6OJ3 - chains J and P of the 11 polymer chains in the assembly; structure by electron microscopy, 4.50 A resolution (low resolution: residue-level contacts below are approximate; hydrogen-bond / salt-bridge calls are withheld).

# Chain J
Name: Inner capsid protein VP2
From: Rotavirus A (strain RVA/Monkey/United States/RRV/1975/G3P5B[3])
Reference sequence: B3F2X3 (B3F2X3_ROTRH); numbering as in UniProt (aligned over 1-887)
Sequence (887 residues; numbered 1 to 887; the number before each row is that of its first residue):
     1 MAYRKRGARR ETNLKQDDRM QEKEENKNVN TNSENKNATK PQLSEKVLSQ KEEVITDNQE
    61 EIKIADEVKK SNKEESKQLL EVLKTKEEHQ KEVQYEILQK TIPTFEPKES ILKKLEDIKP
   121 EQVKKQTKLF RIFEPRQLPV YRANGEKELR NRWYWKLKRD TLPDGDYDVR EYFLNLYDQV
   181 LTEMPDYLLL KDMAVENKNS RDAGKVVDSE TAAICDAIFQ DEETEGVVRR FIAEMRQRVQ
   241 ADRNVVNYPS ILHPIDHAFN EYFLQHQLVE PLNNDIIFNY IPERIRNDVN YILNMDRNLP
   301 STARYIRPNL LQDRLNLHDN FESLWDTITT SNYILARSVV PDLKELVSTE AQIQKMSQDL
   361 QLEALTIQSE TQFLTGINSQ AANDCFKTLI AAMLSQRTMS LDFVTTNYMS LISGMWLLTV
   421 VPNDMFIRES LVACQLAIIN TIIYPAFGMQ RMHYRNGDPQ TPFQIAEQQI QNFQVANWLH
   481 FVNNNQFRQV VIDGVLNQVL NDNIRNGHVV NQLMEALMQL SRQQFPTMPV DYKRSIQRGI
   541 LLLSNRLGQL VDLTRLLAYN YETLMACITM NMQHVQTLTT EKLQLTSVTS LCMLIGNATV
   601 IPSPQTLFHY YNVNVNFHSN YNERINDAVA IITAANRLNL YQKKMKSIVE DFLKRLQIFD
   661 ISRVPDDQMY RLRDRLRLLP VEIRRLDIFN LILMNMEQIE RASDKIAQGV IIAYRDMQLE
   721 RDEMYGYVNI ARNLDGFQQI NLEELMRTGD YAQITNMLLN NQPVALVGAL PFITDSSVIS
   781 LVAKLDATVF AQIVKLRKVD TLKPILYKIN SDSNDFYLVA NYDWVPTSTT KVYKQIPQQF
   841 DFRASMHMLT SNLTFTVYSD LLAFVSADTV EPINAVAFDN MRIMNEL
Disordered / not traced: 1-71

# Chain P
Name: RNA-directed RNA polymerase
From: Rotavirus A (strain RVA/Monkey/United States/RRV/1975/G3P5B[3])
Notes: EC 2.7.7.48
Reference sequence: B3F2X2 (B3F2X2_ROTRH); residue numbers follow UniProt; this construct covers 1-1088
Sequence (1088 residues; row label = number of the first residue in the row):
     1 MGKYNLILSE YLSFIYNSQS AVQIPIYYSS NSELENRCIE FHSKCLENSK NGLSLKKLFV
    61 EYSDVIENAT LLSILSYSYD KYNAVERKLV KYAKGKPLEA DLTVNELDYE NNKITSELFP
   121 TAEEYTDLLM DPAILTSLSS NLNAVMFWLE KHENDVAEKL KIYKRRLDLF TIVASTVNKY
   181 GVPRHNAKYR YEYEVMKDKP YYLVTWANSS IEMLMSVFSH EDYLIARELI VLSYSNRSTL
   241 AKLVSSPMSI LVALVDINGT FITNEELELE FSNKYVRAIV PDQTFDELKQ MLDNMRKAGL
   301 TDIPKMIQDW LVDCSIEKFP LMAKIYSWSF HVGFRKQKML DAALDQLKTE YTEDVDDEMY
   361 REYTMLIRDE VVKMLEEPVK HDDHLLQDSE LAGLLSMSSA SNGESRQLKF GRKTIFSTKK
   421 NMHVMDDMAN GRYTPGIIPP VNVDKPIPLG RRDVPGRRTR IIFILPYEYF IAQHAVVEKM
   481 LIYAKHTREY AEFYSQSNQL LSYGDVTRFL SNNSMVLYTD VSQWDSSQHN TQPFRKGIIM
   541 GLDMLANMTN DARVIQTLNL YKQTQINLMD SYVQIPDGNV IKKIQYGAVA SGEKQTKAAN
   601 SIANLALIKT VLSRISNKYS FATKIIRVDG DDNYAVLQFN TEVTKQMVQD VSNDVRETYA
   661 RMNTKVKALV STVGIEIAKR YIAGGKIFFR AGINLLNNEK KGQSTQWDQA AVLYSNYIVN
   721 RLRGFETDRE FILTKIMQMT SVAITGSLRL FPSERVLTTN STFKVFDSED FIIEYGTTDD
   781 EVYIQRAFMS LSSQKSGIAD EIAASSTFKN YVSRLSEQLL FSKNNIVSRG IALTEKAKLN
   841 SYAPISLEKR RAQISALLTM LQKPVTFKSS KITINDILRD IKPFFTVNEA HLPIQYQKFM
   901 PTLPDNVQYI IQCIGSRTYQ IEDDGSKSAI SRLISKYSVY KPSIEELYKV ISLHENEIQL
   961 YLISLGIPKI DADTYVGSKI YSQDKYRILE SYVYNLLSIN YGCYQLFDFN SPDLEKLIRI
  1021 PFKGKIPAVT FILHLYAKLE VINHAIKNGS WISLFCNYPK SEMIKLWKKM WNITSLRSPY
  1081 TNANFFQD
Disordered / not traced: 1, 1088

# Interface between chain J and chain P
Pairs across the interface (66):
  Lys73(J) - Lys289(P)
  Glu75(J) - Gln308(P)
  Leu79(J) - Gln308(P)
  Leu79(J) - Leu311(P)
  Leu80(J) - Asp286(P)
  Leu80(J) - Lys289(P)
  Leu83(J) - Phe285(P)
  Leu83(J) - Leu311(P)
  Lys84(J) - Asp282(P)
  Lys84(J) - Lys645(P)
  Glu87(J) - Asp256(P)
  Glu87(J) - Ala278(P)
  His89(J) - Ile279(P)
  His89(J) - Glu642(P)
  His89(J) - Val643(P)
  His89(J) - Thr644(P)
  Gln90(J) - Glu642(P)
  Lys91(J) - Thr641(P)
  Glu92(J) - Thr644(P)
  Glu92(J) - Lys645(P)
  Thr349(J) - Glu358(P)
  Thr349(J) - Glu362(P)
  Glu350(J) - Arg361(P)
  Glu350(J) - Met365(P)
  Gln354(J) - Met365(P)
  Glu363(J) - Lys373(P)
  Glu363(J) - Lys609(P)
  Gln368(J) - Arg488(P)
  Ser369(J) - Arg488(P)
  Ser369(J) - Arg508(P)
  Ser369(J) - Lys624(P)
  Glu370(J) - Phe509(P)
  Glu370(J) - Lys624(P)
  Thr371(J) - Glu489(P)
  Thr371(J) - Thr623(P)
  Thr371(J) - Lys624(P)
  Thr371(J) - Ile625(P)
  Thr371(J) - Ile626(P)
  Gln372(J) - Thr623(P)
  Phe373(J) - Lys609(P)
  Phe373(J) - Leu612(P)
  Phe373(J) - Thr623(P)
  Phe373(J) - Ile626(P)
  Thr375(J) - Ser616(P)
  Gly376(J) - Ser613(P)
  Gly376(J) - Ser616(P)
  Asn378(J) - Glu358(P)
  Asn378(J) - Arg614(P)
  Asn378(J) - Asn617(P)
  Ser379(J) - Glu358(P)
  Gln380(J) - Arg661(P)
  Ala381(J) - Asn617(P)
  Asp402(J) - Ser620(P)
  Asp402(J) - Asn640(P)
  Phe403(J) - Ser620(P)
  Phe403(J) - Asn640(P)
  Val404(J) - Ser620(P)
  Val404(J) - Phe621(P)
  Val404(J) - Ala622(P)
  Thr406(J) - Ala622(P)
  Gln584(J) - Ser616(P)
  Gln584(J) - Asn617(P)
  Gln584(J) - Lys618(P)
  Gln584(J) - Tyr619(P)
  Gln584(J) - Ser620(P)
  Thr586(J) - Ser616(P)
Other interface residues (no listed pair), chain J (38 interface residues in all): Ser76, Ile353, Leu374, Ile377, Asp384
Other interface residues (no listed pair), chain P (48 interface residues in all): Arg277, Arg296, Cys314, Asp356, Leu366, Arg368, Asp505, Gln646

# In short
38 residues of chain J and 48 residues of chain P are in contact.
Here chain J is Inner capsid protein VP2 and chain P is RNA-directed RNA polymerase, both from Rotavirus A
(strain RVA/Monkey/United States/RRV/1975/G3P5B[3]). Entry 6OJ3 (In situ structure of rotavirus VP1
RNA-dependent RNA polymerase (TLP)) was determined by electron microscopy (same publication as 6OJ4, 6OJ5 and
6OJ6).
